PDB entry 5DU5 | X-ray diffraction, 2.19 A resolution | chains A and C of the 4 polymer chains in the assembly

Chain A:
Name: Estrogen receptor
Organism: Homo sapiens
UniProt: P03372 (ESR1_HUMAN); residue numbers follow UniProt; this construct covers 298-554
Amino-acid sequence (257 residues; row label = number of the first residue in the row):
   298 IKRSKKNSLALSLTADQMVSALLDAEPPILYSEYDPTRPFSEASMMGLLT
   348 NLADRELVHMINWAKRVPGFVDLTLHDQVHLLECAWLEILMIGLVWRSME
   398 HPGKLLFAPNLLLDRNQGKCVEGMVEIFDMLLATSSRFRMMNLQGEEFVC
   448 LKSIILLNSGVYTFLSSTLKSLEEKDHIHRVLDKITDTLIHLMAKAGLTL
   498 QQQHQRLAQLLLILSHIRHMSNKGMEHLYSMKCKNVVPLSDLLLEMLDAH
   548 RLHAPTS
Disordered / not traced: 298-304, 332-335, 462-470, 549-554
Differences from the reference sequence: engineered mutation Ser537 (Tyr in P03372)
Residues lining bound ligands: dichloro-substituted (5G2; 3,4-bis(2-chloro-4-hydroxyphenyl)-1H-1lambda~6~-thiophene-1,1-dione): Met343, Leu346, Thr347, Leu349, Ala350, Glu353, Trp383, Leu384, Leu387, Met388, Leu391, Arg394, Phe404, Met421, Ile424, Leu428, Leu525, Leu536, Leu540
What the authors report for this chain:
  - binding site for dichloro-substituted: Thr347, Glu353

Chain C:
Name: Nuclear receptor coactivator 2
UniProt: Q15596 (NCOA2_HUMAN); residues 686-699 here = UniProt positions 686-699
Amino-acid sequence (14 residues; numbered 686 to 699; the number before each row is that of its first residue):
   686 KHKILHRLLQDSSS
Disordered / not traced: 686-687, 697-699

Chain A / chain C interface:
Pairs across the interface - 21 pairs, chain A then chain C:
  Ile358(A) with Leu690(C), hydrophobic; Leu693(C), hydrophobic; Leu694(C), hydrophobic
  Lys362(A) with Leu693(C); Leu694(C); Asp696(C), hydrogen bond (side chain-backbone)
  Leu372(A) with His691(C)
  Gln375(A) with Leu694(C)
  Val376(A) with Leu690(C), hydrophobic; His691(C); Leu694(C), hydrophobic
  Leu379(A) with Leu690(C), hydrophobic; Leu694(C), hydrophobic
  Glu380(A) with Leu690(C)
  Asp538(A) with Ile689(C)
  Leu539(A) with Ile689(C); Leu693(C), hydrophobic
  Glu542(A) with Lys688(C), hydrogen bond (side chain-backbone); Ile689(C), hydrogen bond (side chain-backbone); Leu690(C)
  Met543(A) with Leu690(C), hydrophobic
Other interface residues (no listed pair), chain A (12 interface residues in all): Phe367

Summary:
12 residues of chain A face 7 of chain C across their interface, with 3 hydrogen bonds. Among the polar pairs
are Lys362(A)-Asp696(C), Glu542(A)-Lys688(C) and Glu542(A)-Ile689(C). Ligands of chain A:
dichloro-substituted. The paper reports a binding site for dichloro-substituted at Thr347(A) and Glu353(A).
Here chain A is Estrogen receptor (Homo sapiens) and chain C is Nuclear receptor coactivator 2. Entry 5DU5
(Crystal Structure of the ER-alpha Ligand-binding Domain in complex with a dichloro-substituted,
3,4-diarylthiophene dioxide core ligand) was determined by X-ray diffraction, deposited together with 4ZN7,
4ZNH, 4ZNS, 4ZNT, 4ZNU, 4ZNV and 50 further entries.
